Entry 7PUB (electron microscopy, 3.70 A resolution); this record covers chains CA and IB of the 76 polymer chains in the assembly.

# Chain CA
Molecule: 9S rRNA
Organism: Trypanosoma brucei brucei
Sequence (621 nucleotides; numbered 1 to 621; the number before each row is that of its first residue):
     1 UAAAUUAUGG UCAAUUGUUA GUAUUCAUAU UAAUUUUUUU AAAUGUUUUA UCAUUUUAUA
    61 AAGGUUUAUU UUUGAAAGAU UUUUUGUAUA AAAUUUUAGG AAUAGUUAAU AAUAAUUUAU
   121 AAUUUUGAUU AGAUUGUUUU GUUAAUGCUA UUAGAUGGGU GUGGAAAAAU AAAAAAAAUA
   181 AUUAAUAUAU AUCAAUAAUA AAUUAAAUUA AUCUAUUAGU CAGAAAUGGA UGCCAGCCGU
   241 UGCGGUAAUU UCUAUGCUUU UAAAUAUUAU ACAAUUAUCA UAUUAAAUUG UUAAGUGCUG
   301 AUUUAACCAA UAAAAAUAUA AAUAAUUUUU AUUUGUUUUU AAACACCAUU AGGUAUAUGC
   361 AAAUAUAAAA UUAUAGUAAU UAUAAAUUAU AUUAUAUUAU AUUUAUUCAU AUAAUUAAUA
   421 GGAUAAUAUU UGUAGUUUUU GAUACCAUGA UAAGGAUUAU AAAUUGAAAG UGUUAAUAUC
   481 AUAAUCAAAA UUUAUUAUUU AUAUUAAAUA UGUAUGUGUA GAUAAAAUAA GAAAUUAAAA
   541 AGGUAUUGUU GCCCACCAAU UUUUAUAAUA AAAAUAACGU GCAGUAAUUA AUAUAUUUAU
   601 AAAAAUAUAU UUUUUUUUUU U
Ion coordination: Mg2+ site 1 near U65 (its only coordinating residue here); Mg2+ site 2: G244, G245; Mg2+ site 3: A583, G584, U588
Reported in the primary citation:
  - conformationally variable residues (side-chain flip): A576, A577

# Chain IB
Protein: mt-SAF39
Organism: Trypanosoma brucei brucei
UniProt: Q387Q6 (Q387Q6_TRYB2); numbering as in UniProt (aligned over 1-803)
Amino-acid sequence (803 residues; each row starts with the number of its first residue):
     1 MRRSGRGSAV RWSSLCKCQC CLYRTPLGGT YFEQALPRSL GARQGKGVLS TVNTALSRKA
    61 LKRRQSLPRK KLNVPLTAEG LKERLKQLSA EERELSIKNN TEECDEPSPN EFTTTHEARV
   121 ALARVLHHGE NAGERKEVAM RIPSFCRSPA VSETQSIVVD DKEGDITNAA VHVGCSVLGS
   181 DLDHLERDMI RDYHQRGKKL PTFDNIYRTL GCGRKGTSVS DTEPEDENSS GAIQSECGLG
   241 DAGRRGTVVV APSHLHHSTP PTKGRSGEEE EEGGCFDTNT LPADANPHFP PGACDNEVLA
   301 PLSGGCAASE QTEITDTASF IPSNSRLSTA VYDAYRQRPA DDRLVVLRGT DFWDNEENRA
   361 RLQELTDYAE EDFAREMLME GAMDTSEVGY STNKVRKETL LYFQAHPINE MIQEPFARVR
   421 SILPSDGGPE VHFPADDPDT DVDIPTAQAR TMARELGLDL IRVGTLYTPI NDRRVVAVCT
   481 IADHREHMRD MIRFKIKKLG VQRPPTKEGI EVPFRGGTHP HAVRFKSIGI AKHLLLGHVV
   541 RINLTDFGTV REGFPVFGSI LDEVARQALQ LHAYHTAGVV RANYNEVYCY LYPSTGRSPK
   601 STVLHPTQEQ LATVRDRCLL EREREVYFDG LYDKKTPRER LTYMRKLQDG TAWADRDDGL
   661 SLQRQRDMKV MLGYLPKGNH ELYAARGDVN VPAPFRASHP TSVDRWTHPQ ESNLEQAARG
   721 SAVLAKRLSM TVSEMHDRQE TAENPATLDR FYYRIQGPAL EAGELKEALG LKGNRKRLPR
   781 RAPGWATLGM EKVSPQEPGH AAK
Unresolved in the structure: 1-171, 210-330
Construct notes: variant Lys-136 (Glu in Q387Q6), Asp-226 (Asn in Q387Q6), Cys-237 (Ser in Q387Q6), Thr-259 (Arg in Q387Q6), Glu-268 (Lys in Q387Q6), Cys-275 (Tyr in Q387Q6), Thr-312 (Ser in Q387Q6), Asp-459 (Ala in Q387Q6), His-572 (Arg in Q387Q6)
Reported in the primary citation:
  - binding site for 9S rRNA (chain CA): Met-671

# How chain CA and chain IB interact
Residue-residue contacts (78):
  U18(CA) / Ser-698(IB)  hydrogen bond to the base
  U18(CA) / His-699(IB)  stacking on the base
  U18(CA) / Pro-700(IB)  base contact
  A20(CA) / Arg-696(IB)  base contact
  A20(CA) / Ser-698(IB)  hydrogen bond to the base
  U203(CA) / Gly-799(IB)  base contact
  U203(CA) / His-800(IB)  base contact
  U203(CA) / Ala-801(IB)  hydrogen bond to the base
  U204(CA) / Ala-802(IB)  base contact
  U204(CA) / Lys-803(IB)  hydrogen bond to the base
  G223(CA) / His-699(IB)  salt bridge to the phosphate
  G223(CA) / Ser-702(IB)  hydrogen bond to the phosphate
  A224(CA) / Thr-701(IB)  hydrogen bond to the phosphate
  A226(CA) / Arg-780(IB)  hydrogen bond to the sugar
  U227(CA) / Arg-777(IB)  salt bridge to the phosphate
  C233(CA) / Lys-677(IB)  base contact
  C243(CA) / Lys-677(IB)  phosphate contact
  C243(CA) / Gly-678(IB)  phosphate contact
  C243(CA) / His-680(IB)  salt bridge to the phosphate
  G244(CA) / Lys-677(IB)  hydrogen bond to the base
  G245(CA) / Gly-673(IB)  base contact
  G245(CA) / Pro-676(IB)  base contact
  G245(CA) / Lys-677(IB)  hydrogen bond to the base
  C257(CA) / Arg-780(IB)  sugar contact
  C257(CA) / Pro-783(IB)  sugar contact
  G297(CA) / His-432(IB)  base contact
  C298(CA) / His-432(IB)  base contact
  U299(CA) / Glu-430(IB)  base contact
  G300(CA) / Phe-494(IB)  sugar contact
  A301(CA) / Lys-497(IB)  hydrogen bond to the base
  A301(CA) / Lys-498(IB)  hydrogen bond to the base
  A309(CA) / Lys-397(IB)  base contact
  A309(CA) / Leu-401(IB)  base contact
  A309(CA) / Lys-495(IB)  salt bridge to the phosphate
  A310(CA) / Glu-398(IB)  hydrogen bond to the base
  A310(CA) / Leu-401(IB)  base contact
  A310(CA) / Tyr-402(IB)  base contact
  A310(CA) / Ala-405(IB)  base contact
  A310(CA) / Met-491(IB)  base contact
  A310(CA) / Lys-495(IB)  base contact
  U350(CA) / Glu-387(IB)  phosphate contact
  U350(CA) / Lys-394(IB)  sugar contact
  U350(CA) / Pro-505(IB)  base contact
  U350(CA) / Lys-507(IB)  phosphate contact
  A351(CA) / Lys-394(IB)  salt bridge to the phosphate
  A351(CA) / Lys-397(IB)  salt bridge to the phosphate
  A444(CA) / Leu-641(IB)  sugar contact
  C445(CA) / Thr-642(IB)  sugar contact
  C445(CA) / Arg-645(IB)  hydrogen bond to the base
  U493(CA) / Lys-635(IB)  phosphate contact
  A494(CA) / Lys-635(IB)  salt bridge to the phosphate
  U547(CA) / Arg-666(IB)  hydrogen bond to the phosphate
  U547(CA) / Leu-675(IB)  sugar contact
  G548(CA) / Arg-666(IB)  salt bridge to the phosphate
  U550(CA) / Leu-662(IB)  sugar contact
  U550(CA) / Gln-663(IB)  sugar contact
  U550(CA) / Arg-666(IB)  sugar contact
  G551(CA) / Gln-663(IB)  hydrogen bond to the phosphate
  G551(CA) / Arg-666(IB)  hydrogen bond to the phosphate
  C557(CA) / His-519(IB)  hydrogen bond to the sugar
  C557(CA) / His-521(IB)  sugar contact
  A558(CA) / His-519(IB)  sugar contact
  A576(CA) / Met-671(IB)  base contact
  A577(CA) / Met-671(IB)  base contact
  C578(CA) / His-519(IB)  hydrogen bond to the base
  G579(CA) / Arg-515(IB)  phosphate contact
  G579(CA) / Gly-517(IB)  sugar contact
  G579(CA) / Thr-518(IB)  sugar contact
  G579(CA) / His-519(IB)  sugar contact
  G579(CA) / Ala-522(IB)  sugar contact
  U580(CA) / Arg-515(IB)  salt bridge to the phosphate
  U580(CA) / Thr-518(IB)  sugar contact
  U580(CA) / Phe-525(IB)  sugar contact
  U580(CA) / Lys-526(IB)  phosphate contact
  G581(CA) / Pro-513(IB)  phosphate contact
  G581(CA) / Lys-526(IB)  salt bridge to the phosphate
  U600(CA) / His-521(IB)  sugar contact
  U600(CA) / Phe-525(IB)  stacking on the base
Interface residues without a listed pair, chain CA (51 interface residues in all): A222, A225, U249, G256, U258, U302, C308, U311, U349, C446, C552, C556
Interface residues without a listed pair, chain IB (64 interface residues in all): Gln-404, Tyr-467, Leu-499, Leu-536, Arg-638, Arg-664, Gln-665, Asp-667, Val-670, Ala-693, Pro-694

# In short
Chain CA and chain IB form an interface of 51 and 64 residues respectively; the contacts include 18 hydrogen
bonds, 10 salt bridges and 2 aromatic stacking contacts. Among the polar pairs are U18(CA)/Ser-698(IB),
A20(CA)/Ser-698(IB) and U203(CA)/Ala-801(IB). The paper reports a binding site for 9S rRNA (chain CA) at
Met-671(IB); conformational variability at A576(CA) and A577(CA).
Chain CA is 9S rRNA and chain IB is mt-SAF39, both from Trypanosoma brucei brucei; the structure, Late
assembly intermediate of the Trypanosoma brucei mitoribosomal small subunit, was determined by electron
microscopy together with 7PUA from the same study.
